PDB entry 5UWP | X-ray diffraction, 2.05 A resolution | chains C and D of the 4 polymer chains in the assembly

Chain C:
Molecule: Exportin-1
Organism: Saccharomyces cerevisiae
UniProt: P30822 (XPO1_YEAST); residue numbers follow UniProt; this construct covers 1-376, 414-1058
Sequence (1024 residues; each row starts with the number of its first residue; note: 37 numbers in that range are skipped by the numbering (no residue carries them; nothing is unmodelled there); numbers below 1 keep their minus sign (Gly-2 is residue -2)):
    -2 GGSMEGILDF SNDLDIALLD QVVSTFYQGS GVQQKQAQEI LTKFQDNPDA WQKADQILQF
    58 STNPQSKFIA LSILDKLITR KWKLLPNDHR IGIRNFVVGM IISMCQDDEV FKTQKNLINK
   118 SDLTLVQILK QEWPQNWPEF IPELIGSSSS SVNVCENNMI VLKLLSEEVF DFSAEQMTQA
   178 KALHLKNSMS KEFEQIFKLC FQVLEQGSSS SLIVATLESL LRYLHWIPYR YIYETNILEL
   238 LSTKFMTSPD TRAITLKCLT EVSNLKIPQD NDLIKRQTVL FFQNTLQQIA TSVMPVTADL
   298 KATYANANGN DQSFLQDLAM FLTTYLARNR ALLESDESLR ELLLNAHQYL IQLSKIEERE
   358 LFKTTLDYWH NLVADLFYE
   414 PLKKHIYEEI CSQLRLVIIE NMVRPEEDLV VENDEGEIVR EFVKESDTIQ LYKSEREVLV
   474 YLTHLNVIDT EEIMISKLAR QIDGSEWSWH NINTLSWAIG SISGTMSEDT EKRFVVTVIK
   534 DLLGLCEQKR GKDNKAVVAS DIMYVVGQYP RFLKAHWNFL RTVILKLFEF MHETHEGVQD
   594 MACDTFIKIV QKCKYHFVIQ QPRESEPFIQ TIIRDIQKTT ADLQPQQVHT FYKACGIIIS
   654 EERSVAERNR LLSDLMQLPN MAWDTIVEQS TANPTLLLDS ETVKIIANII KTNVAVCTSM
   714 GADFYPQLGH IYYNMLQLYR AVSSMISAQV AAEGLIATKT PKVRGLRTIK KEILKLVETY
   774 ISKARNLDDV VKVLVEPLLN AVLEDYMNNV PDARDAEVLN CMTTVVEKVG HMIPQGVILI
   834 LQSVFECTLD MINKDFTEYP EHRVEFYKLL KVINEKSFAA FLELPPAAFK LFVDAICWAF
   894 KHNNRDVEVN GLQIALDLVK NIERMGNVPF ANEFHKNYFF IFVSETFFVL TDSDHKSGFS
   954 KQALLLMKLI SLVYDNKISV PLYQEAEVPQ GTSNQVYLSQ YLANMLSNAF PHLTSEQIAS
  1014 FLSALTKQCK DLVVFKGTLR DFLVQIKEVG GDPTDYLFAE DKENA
Disordered / not traced: -2 to -1, 440-460, 1054-1058
Construct notes: expression tag (-2 to 0); conflict Asp441 (Val in P30822), Gly537 (Asp in P30822), Cys539 (Thr in P30822), Glu540 (Val in P30822), Gln541 (Lys in P30822), Cys1022 (Tyr in P30822)

Chain D:
Molecule: Protein diaphanous homolog 3
Organism: Homo sapiens
Sequence (19 residues; each row starts with the number of its first residue):
  1175 GGSYSVPEVE ALLARLRAL
Disordered / not traced: 1175-1182
From the paper describing this entry:
  - mutagenesis - R1189A/R1191A (2-fold): increased binding to Exportin-1 (chain C)

How chain C and chain D interact:
Contacting residue pairs (16; chain C residue first):
  Lys533(C) with Leu1186(D); Arg1189(D), hydrogen bond (backbone-side chain)
  Leu536(C) with Leu1186(D), hydrophobic; Arg1189(D); Leu1193(D), hydrophobic
  Gly537(C) with Arg1189(D)
  Cys539(C) with Leu1193(D), hydrophobic
  Glu540(C) with Arg1189(D), salt bridge
  Phe572(C) with Leu1186(D), hydrophobic; Leu1187(D), hydrophobic
  Arg574(C) with Arg1191(D)
  Thr575(C) with Leu1187(D); Arg1191(D)
  Lys579(C) with Leu1190(D); Arg1191(D), hydrogen bond (side chain-backbone); Leu1193(D), hydrogen bond (side chain-backbone)
Also at the interface, not in a pair above, chain C (18 interface residues in all): Val529, Ile532, Ala552, Ile555, His569, Asn571, Val576, Glu582, Phe583
Also at the interface, not in a pair above, chain D (8 interface residues in all): Val1183, Ala1192
The authors on this interface:
  - interface residues, chain C: Lys579(C)
  - interface residues, chain D: Arg1189(D), Arg1191(D), Leu1193(D)

Overview:
18 residues of chain C and 8 residues of chain D are in contact; the contacts include 3 hydrogen bonds and 1
salt bridge. Polar contacts include Glu540(C)-Arg1189(D), Lys533(C)-Arg1189(D) and Lys579(C)-Arg1191(D). From
the paper: R1189A/R1191A of chain D increase binding to Exportin-1 (chain C); interface residues Lys579(C) and
Arg1189(D) among others.
Here chain C is Exportin-1 (Saccharomyces cerevisiae) and chain D is Protein diaphanous homolog 3 (Homo
sapiens). Entry 5UWP (Crystal Structure of mDia2 NES Peptide in complex with CRM1-Ran-RanBP1) was determined
by X-ray diffraction, deposited together with 5UWH, 5UWI, 5UWJ, 5UWO, 5UWQ, 5UWR and 4 further entries.
